3D2Y - chains A and B; structure by X-ray diffraction, 1.75 A resolution.

[Chain A]
Name: N-acetylmuramoyl-L-alanine amidase amiD
Organism: Escherichia coli
Notes: EC 3.5.1.28
UniProtKB: P75820 (AMID_ECOLI); residues 3-261 here correspond to UniProt positions 18-276 (UniProt number = residue number + 15)
Chain sequence (261 residues; row label = number of the first residue in the row):
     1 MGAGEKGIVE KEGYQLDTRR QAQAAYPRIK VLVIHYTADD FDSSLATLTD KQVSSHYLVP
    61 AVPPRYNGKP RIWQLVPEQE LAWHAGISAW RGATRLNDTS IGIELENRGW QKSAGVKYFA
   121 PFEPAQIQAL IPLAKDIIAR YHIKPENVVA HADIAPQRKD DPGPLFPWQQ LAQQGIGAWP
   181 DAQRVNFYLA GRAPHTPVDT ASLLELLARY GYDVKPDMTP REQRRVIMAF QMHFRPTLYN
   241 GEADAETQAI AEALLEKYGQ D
Unresolved in the structure: 1-4
Differences from the reference sequence: expression tag (1-2)
Curated features (UniProtKB/Swiss-Prot):
  - active site: Glu-104 (Proton acceptor)
  - binding site (Zn(2+)): His-35, His-151, Asp-161
  - binding site (substrate): Tyr-36, Thr-37
  - site: Lys-159 (Transition state stabilizer)

[Chain B]
Name: Anhydro-N-acetylmuramic acid-L-Ala-D-gamma-Glu-L-Lys
Chain sequence (4 residues; each row starts with the number of its first residue):
     1 XAEK
Modified positions: AH0 (2-(2-acetylamino-4-hydroxy-6,8-dioxa-bicyclo[3.2.1]oct-3-yloxy)-propionic acid) at position 1; Glu-3 (gamma-D-glutamic acid; FGA)

[How chain A and chain B interact]
Pairs across the interface (26):
  Tyr-36(A) / AH0_1(B)
  Thr-37(A) / AH0_1(B)
  Ala-38(A) / AH0_1(B)
  Ser-44(A) / AH0_1(B)
  Leu-48(A) / AH0_1(B)
  Leu-48(A) / Ala-2(B)  hydrophobic
  Val-53(A) / Ala-2(B)  hydrophobic
  Val-53(A) / Glu-3(B)
  Trp-83(A) / Glu-3(B)
  Trp-83(A) / Lys-4(B)
  His-84(A) / Ala-2(B)
  His-84(A) / Glu-3(B)  hydrogen bond (backbone-backbone)
  Ala-85(A) / Glu-3(B)
  Gly-86(A) / Glu-3(B)
  Gly-86(A) / Lys-4(B)
  Asn-97(A) / Glu-3(B)
  Asn-97(A) / Lys-4(B)  hydrogen bond (side chain-backbone)
  Glu-104(A) / AH0_1(B)
  Glu-104(A) / Ala-2(B)  hydrogen bond (side chain-backbone)
  His-151(A) / AH0_1(B)
  His-151(A) / Glu-3(B)  hydrogen bond (side chain-backbone)
  Arg-158(A) / Glu-3(B)  hydrogen bond (side chain-backbone)
  Lys-159(A) / AH0_1(B)  hydrogen bond (side chain-backbone)
  Lys-159(A) / Ala-2(B)
  Lys-159(A) / Glu-3(B)
  Asp-161(A) / AH0_1(B)
Interface residues without a listed pair, chain A (21 interface residues in all): His-35, Thr-47, Gln-52, Ser-54, Ile-87

[In short]
21 residues of chain A face 4 of chain B across their interface; the contacts include 6 hydrogen bonds. Polar
contacts include Asn-97(A)/Lys-4(B), Glu-104(A)/Ala-2(B) and His-151(A)/Glu-3(B). Curated annotation (UniProt)
lists active-site residue Glu-104(A), 3 Zn2+-binding residues and substrate-binding residues Tyr-36(A) and
Thr-37(A) on chain A.
Chain A is N-acetylmuramoyl-L-alanine amidase amiD (Escherichia coli) and chain B is Anhydro-N-acetylmuramic
acid-L-Ala-D-gamma-Glu-L-Lys; the structure, Complex of the N-acetylmuramyl-L-alanine amidase AmiD from E.coli
with the substrate anhydro-N-acetylmuramic acid-L-Ala-D-gamma-Glu-L-Lys, was determined by X-ray diffraction
(same publication as 2WKX, 3D2Z and 2BH7).
